3ZTN - chains A and H of the 4 polymer chains in the assembly; structure by X-ray diffraction, 3.00 A resolution.

# Chain A
Protein: Haemagglutinin
From: Influenza A virus
Notes: fragment: ha1, residues 18-344
UniProt: C3W5S1 (C3W5S1_I09A0); residues 1-327 here correspond to UniProt positions 18-344 (UniProt number = residue number + 17)
Chain sequence (327 residues; each row starts with the number of its first residue):
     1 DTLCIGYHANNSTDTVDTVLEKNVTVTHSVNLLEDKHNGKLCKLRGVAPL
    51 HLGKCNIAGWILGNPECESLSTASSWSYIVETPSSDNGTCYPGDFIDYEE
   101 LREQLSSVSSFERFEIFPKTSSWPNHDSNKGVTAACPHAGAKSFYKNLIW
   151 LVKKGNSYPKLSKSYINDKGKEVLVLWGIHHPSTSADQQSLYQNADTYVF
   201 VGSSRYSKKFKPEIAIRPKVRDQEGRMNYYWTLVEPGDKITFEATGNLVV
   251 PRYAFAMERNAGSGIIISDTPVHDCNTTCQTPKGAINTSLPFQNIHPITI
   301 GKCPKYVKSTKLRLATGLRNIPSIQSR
Disulfides: Cys42-Cys275, Cys55-Cys67, Cys90-Cys136, Cys279-Cys303
Glycans and other covalent adducts: N-acetylglucosamine (NAG) linked to Asn23, Asn276

# Chain H
Protein: FI6V3 antibody light chain
From: Homo sapiens
Notes: antibody fragment or engineered binder
Chain sequence (226 residues; each row starts with the number of its first residue; a row labelled like 82A-82C holds insertion residues (82A, then the next letters in order)):
     1 QVQLVESGGGVVQPGRSLRLSCAASGFTFSTYAMHWVRQAPGKGLEWVAV
    51 IS
   52A Y
    53 DANYKYYADSVKGRFTISRDNSKNTLYLQM
82A-82C NSL
    83 RAEDTAVYYCAKDSQLRS
100A-100L LLYFEWLSQGYF
   101 DYWGQGTLVTVSSASTKGPSVFPLAPSSGGTAALGCLVKDYFPEPVTVSW
   151 NSGALTSGVHTFPAVLQSSGLYSLSSVVTVPSSSLGTQTYICNVNHKPSN
   201 TKVDKRVEPK
Unresolved in the structure: 121-135, 146-160, 178-193, 204-210
Disulfides: Cys22-Cys92

# Interface between chain A and chain H
Residue-residue contacts - 6 pairs, chain A then chain H:
  His28(A) - Tyr56(H)
  His28(A) - Tyr100C(H)
  Ser29(A) - Tyr100C(H)
  Ser289(A) - Ser30(H)  hydrogen bond
  Ser289(A) - Arg99(H)  hydrogen bond (backbone-side chain)
  Thr316(A) - Tyr100C(H)  hydrogen bond
Other interface residues (no listed pair), chain A (5 interface residues in all): Val30
Other interface residues (no listed pair), chain H (8 interface residues in all): Thr28, Thr31, Tyr52A, Leu100A

# Summary
5 residues of chain A and 8 residues of chain H are in contact; the contacts include 3 hydrogen bonds. Polar
pairs include Ser289(A)-Ser30(H), Ser289(A)-Arg99(H) and Thr316(A)-Tyr100C(H). Covalently linked
N-acetylglucosamine: at Asn23(A) and Asn276(A).
Chain A is Haemagglutinin (Influenza A virus) and chain H is FI6V3 antibody light chain (Homo sapiens); the
structure, Structure of influenza A neutralizing antibody selected from cultures of single human plasma cells
in complex ..., was determined by X-ray diffraction, deposited together with 3ZTJ.
